PDB entry 6BJV | X-ray diffraction, 2.20 A resolution | chains B and D of the 4 polymer chains in the assembly

# Chain B
Molecule: RNA silencing suppressor p19
From: Carnation Italian ringspot virus
UniProtKB: Q66104 (P19_CIRV); residue numbers follow UniProt; this construct covers 1-172
Amino-acid sequence (172 residues; row label = number of the first residue in the row):
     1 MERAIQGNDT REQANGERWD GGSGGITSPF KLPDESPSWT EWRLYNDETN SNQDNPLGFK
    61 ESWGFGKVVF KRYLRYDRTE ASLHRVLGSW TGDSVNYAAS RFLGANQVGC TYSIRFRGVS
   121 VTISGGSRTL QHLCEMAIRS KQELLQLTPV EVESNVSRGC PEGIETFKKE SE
Not modelled in the structure: 1-2, 149-172
What the authors report for this chain:
  - binding site for the 21-nt RNA strand: Trp-39, Trp-42
  - mutagenesis - T111H (50-fold), T111S (50-fold): increased binding to miR-122 (citing earlier work)
  - mutagenesis - T111A (>5-fold): decreased binding to miR-122 duplex (citing earlier work)
  - mutagenesis - T111H, T111S: unchanged binding to the 21-nt RNA strand (citing earlier work)

# Chain D
Molecule: 21-nt RNA strand
Sequence (21 nucleotides; row label = number of the first residue in the row):
     1 CGUACGCGGA AUACUUCGAU U

# Chain B / chain D interface
Pairs across the interface (16):
  Arg-11(B) with G9(D), salt bridge to the phosphate; A10(D), salt bridge to the phosphate
  Trp-39(B) with A19(D), stacking on the base; U20(D), phosphate contact
  Ser-62(B) with A11(D), phosphate contact
  Gly-66(B) with G9(D), hydrogen bond to the sugar
  Lys-67(B) with G8(D), sugar contact
  Val-69(B) with A10(D), sugar contact
  Lys-71(B) with A11(D), salt bridge to the phosphate
  Thr-111(B) with A10(D), sugar contact
  Ser-113(B) with A11(D), sugar contact
  Arg-115(B) with U12(D), salt bridge to the phosphate; A13(D), salt bridge to the phosphate
  Ser-120(B) with A11(D), hydrogen bond to the sugar; U12(D), sugar contact
  Thr-122(B) with A11(D), sugar contact

# Overview
The interface between chain B and chain D involves 12 residues on one side and 8 on the other; the contacts
include 2 hydrogen bonds, 5 salt bridges and 1 aromatic stacking contact. Polar contacts include
Gly-66(B)/G9(D), Ser-120(B)/A11(D) and Arg-11(B)/G9(D). The paper reports a binding site for the 21-nt RNA
strand at Trp-39(B) and Trp-42(B); T111H and T111S of chain B increase binding to miR-122.
Chain B is RNA silencing suppressor p19 (Carnation Italian ringspot virus) and chain D is a 21-nt RNA strand;
the structure, CIRV p19 protein in complex with siRNA, was determined by X-ray diffraction together with 6BJG
and 6BJH from the same study.
